PDB entry 2W2R | X-ray diffraction, 1.83 A resolution | chain A

== Chain A ==
Molecule: Matrix protein
Source organism: Vesicular stomatitis virus
Chain sequence (228 residues; row label = number of the first residue in the row):
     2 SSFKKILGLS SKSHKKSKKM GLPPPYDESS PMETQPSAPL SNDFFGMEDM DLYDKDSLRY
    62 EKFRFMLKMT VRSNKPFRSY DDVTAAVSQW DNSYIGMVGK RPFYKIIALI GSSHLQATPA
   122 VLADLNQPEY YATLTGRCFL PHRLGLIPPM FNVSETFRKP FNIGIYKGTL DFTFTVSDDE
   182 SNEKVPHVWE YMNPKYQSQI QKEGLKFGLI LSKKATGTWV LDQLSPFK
Not modelled in the structure: 2-40, 53-57
Modified / non-standard residues: Mse21, Mse33 (selenomethionine); Mse48, Mse51, Mse67, Mse70, Mse98, Mse151, Mse193 (selenomethionine; parent Met)
From the paper describing this entry:
  - contacts within the chain: Phe45-Pro77 (hydrophobic contact), Phe46-Tyr81 (hydrophobic contact), Gly47-Ala118 (backbone contact), Mse48-Val122, Glu49-Gln117 (hydrogen bond), Asp50-Gln117 (hydrogen bond), Mse51-Leu123 (hydrophobic contact), Mse48-Pro77, Phe46-Phe78 (backbone contact), Phe45-Arg79 (hydrophobic contact), Phe46-Val84 (hydrophobic contact), Phe46-Leu116 (hydrophobic contact), Mse48-Ala118, Mse51-Ala118 (hydrophobic contact), Mse51-Pro120 (hydrophobic contact), Phe46-Tyr131, Phe46-Tyr197 (hydrophobic contact), Glu49-Tyr197 (water-mediated contact)
  - conformationally variable residues (loop rearrangement, order/disorder transition): Ala121 to Gln128, Glu191 to Gln202

== In short ==
The paper reports conformational variability at Ala121 and Glu191; contacts within the chain involving Phe45,
Pro77 and Phe46 among others.
Chain A is Matrix protein (Vesicular stomatitis virus); the structure, Structure of the vesicular stomatitis
virus matrix protein, was determined by X-ray diffraction, deposited together with 2W2S.
